PDB entry 6XJD | electron microscopy, 6.80 A resolution (low resolution: residue-level contacts below are approximate; hydrogen-bond / salt-bridge calls are withheld) | chains D and I of the 12 polymer chains in the assembly

Chain D:
Name: Histone H2B type 1-C/E/F/G/I
Organism: Homo sapiens
UniProtKB: P62807 (H2B1C_HUMAN); residues 2-125 here correspond to UniProt positions 3-126 (UniProt number = residue number + 1)
Sequence (125 residues; each row starts with the number of its first residue):
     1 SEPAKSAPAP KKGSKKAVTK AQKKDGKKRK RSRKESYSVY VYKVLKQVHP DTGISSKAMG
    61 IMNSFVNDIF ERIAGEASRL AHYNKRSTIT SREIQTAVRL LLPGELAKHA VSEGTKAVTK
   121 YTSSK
Disordered / not traced: 1-29, 125
Differences from the reference sequence: expression tag (1)
Swiss-Prot annotation at these positions:
  - modified residue: Glu2 (ADP-ribosyl glutamic acid), Lys5 (N6-(2-hydroxyisobutyryl)lysine), Ser6 (ADP-ribosylserine), Lys11 (N6-(beta-hydroxybutyryl)lysine), Lys12 (N6-(2-hydroxyisobutyryl)lysine), Ser14 (Phosphoserine), Lys15 (N6-acetyllysine), Lys16 (N6-(beta-hydroxybutyryl)lysine), Lys20 (N6-(2-hydroxyisobutyryl)lysine), Lys23 (N6-(2-hydroxyisobutyryl)lysine), Lys24 (N6-(2-hydroxyisobutyryl)lysine), Lys34 (N6-(2-hydroxyisobutyryl)lysine), Glu35 (PolyADP-ribosyl glutamic acid), Ser36 (Phosphoserine), Lys43 (N6-(2-hydroxyisobutyryl)lysine), Lys46 (N6-(2-hydroxyisobutyryl)lysine), Lys57 (N6,N6-dimethyllysine), Arg79 (Dimethylated arginine), Lys85 (N6,N6,N6-trimethyllysine), Arg86 (Omega-N-methylarginine) and 5 more in UniProt
  - glycosylation: Ser112 (O-linked (GlcNAc) serine)
  - cross-link (Glycyl lysine isopeptide (Lys-Gly)): Lys5 (interchain with G-Cter in SUMO2), Lys20 (interchain with G-Cter in SUMO2), Lys34 (interchain with G-Cter in ubiquitin), Lys120 (interchain with G-Cter in ubiquitin)

Chain I:
Molecule: 147-nt DNA strand
Sequence (147 nucleotides; each row starts with the number of its first residue; numbering starts at 0):
     0 CTGGAGAATC CCGGTGCCGA GGCCGCTCAA TTGGTCGTAG ACAGCTCTAG CACCGCTTAA
    60 ACGCACGTAC GCGCTGTCCC CCGCGTTTTA ACCGCCAAGG GGATTACTCC CTAGTCTCCA
   120 GGCACGTGTC AGATATATAC ATCCTGT
Disordered / not traced: 0, 146

How chain D and chain I interact:
Residue-residue contacts (14):
  Lys30(D) with DT103(I)
  Ser32(D) with DT103(I)
  Arg33(D) with DT26(I); DC27(I)
  Tyr42(D) with DG20(I); DG21(I)
  Ile54(D) with DA19(I); DG20(I)
  Ser56(D) with DA19(I)
  Arg86(D) with DG39(I)
  Ser87(D) with DA38(I); DG39(I)
  Thr88(D) with DA38(I); DG39(I)
Interface residues without a listed pair, chain D (11 interface residues in all): Gly53, Lys85
Interface residues without a listed pair, chain I (9 interface residues in all): DT104

In short:
11 residues of chain D face 9 of chain I across their interface.
Here chain D is Histone H2B type 1-C/E/F/G/I (Homo sapiens) and chain I is a 147-nt DNA strand. Entry 6XJD
(Two mouse cGAS catalytic domain binding to human assembled nucleosome) was determined by electron microscopy,
deposited together with 6X59 and 6X5A.
